9KPE - chains A and S of the 5 polymer chains in the assembly; structure by electron microscopy, 3.35 A resolution.

# Chain A
Name: Guanine nucleotide-binding protein G(i) subunit alpha-1
Organism: Homo sapiens
Notes: EC 3.6.5.-
UniProt: P63096 (GNAI1_HUMAN); residues 2-354 here = UniProt positions 2-354
Amino-acid sequence (368 residues; each row starts with the number of its first residue; numbers below 1 keep their minus sign (Asp-13 is residue -13)):
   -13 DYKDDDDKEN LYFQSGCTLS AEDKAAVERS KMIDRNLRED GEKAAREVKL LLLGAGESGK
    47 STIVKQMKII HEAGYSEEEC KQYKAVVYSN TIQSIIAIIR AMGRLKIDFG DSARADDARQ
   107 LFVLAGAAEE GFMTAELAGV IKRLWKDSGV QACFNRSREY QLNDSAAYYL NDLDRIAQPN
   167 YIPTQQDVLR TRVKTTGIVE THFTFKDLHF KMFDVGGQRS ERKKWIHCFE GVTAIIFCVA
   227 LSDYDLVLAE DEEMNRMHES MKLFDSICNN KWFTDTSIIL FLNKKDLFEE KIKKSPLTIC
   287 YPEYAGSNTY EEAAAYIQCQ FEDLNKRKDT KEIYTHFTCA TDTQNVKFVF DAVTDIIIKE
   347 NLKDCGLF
Unresolved in the structure: -13 to 2, 55-181
Sequence notes: expression tag (-13 to 1); conflict Gln330 (Lys in P63096), Lys333 (Gln in P63096), Ile342 (Val in P63096), Glu346 (Asn in P63096)

# Chain S
Name: scFv16
Organism: Homo sapiens
Notes: antibody fragment or engineered binder
Amino-acid sequence (266 residues; numbered 1 to 254 plus 14 insertion-coded residues; 2 numbers in that range are skipped by the numbering (no residue carries them; nothing is unmodelled there); the number before each row is that of its first residue; a row labelled like 121A-121N holds insertion residues (121A, then the next letters in order)):
     1 DVQLVESGGG LVQPGGSRKL SCSASGFAFS SFGMHWVRQA PEKGLEWVAY ISSGSGTIYY
    61 ADTVKGRFTI SRDDPKNTLF LQMTSLRSED TAMYYCVRSI YYYGSSPFDF WGQGTTLTVS
   121 S
121A-121N GGGGSGGGGSGGGG
   124 SDIVMTQATS SVPVTPGESV SISCRSSKSL LHSNGNTYLY WFLQRPGQSP QLLIYRMSNL
   184 ASGVPDRFSG SGSGTAFTLT ISRLEAEDVG VYYCMQHLEY PLTFGAGTKL ELKAAAENLY
   244 FQSHHHHHHH H
Unresolved in the structure: 1, 121A-121N, 236-254
Disulfides: Cys22-Cys96, Cys147-Cys217

# How chain A and chain S interact
Contacting residue pairs (21):
  Thr4(A) - His155(S)  hydrogen bond (backbone-side chain)
  Leu5(A) - His155(S)
  Ser6(A) - Tyr161(S)
  Ser6(A) - His220(S)
  Ser6(A) - Leu221(S)
  Ala7(A) - His220(S)
  Ala7(A) - Leu221(S)  hydrogen bond (backbone-backbone)
  Ala7(A) - Tyr223(S)  hydrophobic
  Glu8(A) - Tyr101(S)
  Glu8(A) - Pro107(S)
  Glu8(A) - Tyr161(S)
  Glu8(A) - Tyr163(S)  hydrogen bond
  Asp9(A) - Asn157(S)  hydrogen bond
  Asp9(A) - Tyr161(S)  hydrogen bond
  Ala11(A) - Tyr101(S)  hydrophobic
  Ala12(A) - Tyr101(S)
  Glu14(A) - Ser52(S)
  Glu14(A) - Thr57(S)  hydrogen bond
  Arg15(A) - Ser31(S)
  Arg15(A) - Tyr101(S)
  Arg15(A) - Tyr102(S)
Also at the interface, not in a pair above, chain A (12 interface residues in all): Lys10, Met18
Also at the interface, not in a pair above, chain S (18 interface residues in all): Tyr50, Ser53, Ile100, Ser105, Arg179

# In short
12 residues of chain A and 18 residues of chain S are in contact, with 6 hydrogen bonds. Among the polar pairs
are Thr4(A)-His155(S), Glu8(A)-Tyr163(S) and Asp9(A)-Asn157(S).
Here chain A is Guanine nucleotide-binding protein G(i) subunit alpha-1 and chain S is scFv16, both from Homo
sapiens. Entry 9KPE (Cryo-EM structure of GPCR16-GiH5 complex) was determined by electron microscopy,
deposited together with 9K6L, 9KPD and 9KPF.
